Entry 1XTC (X-ray diffraction, 2.40 A resolution); this record covers chains D and E of the 7 polymer chains in the assembly.

[Chain D (and E)]
Name: Cholera toxin
From: Vibrio cholerae
Notes: chain E of this document is another copy of the same molecule, construct and numbering; everything in this record applies to it too
Reference sequence: P01556 (CHTB_VIBCH); residues 1-103 here correspond to UniProt positions 22-124 (UniProt number = residue number + 21)
Sequence (103 residues; row label = number of the first residue in the row):
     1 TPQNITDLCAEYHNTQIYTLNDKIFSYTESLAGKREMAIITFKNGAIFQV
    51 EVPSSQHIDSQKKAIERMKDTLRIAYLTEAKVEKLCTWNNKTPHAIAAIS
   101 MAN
Sequence notes: conflict S54 (Gly75 in P01556), T87 (Val108 in P01556)
Disulfide bonds: C9-C86

[Chain D / chain E interface]
Pairs across the interface (58):
  I24(D) with N103(E)
  F25(D) with N103(E), hydrogen bond (backbone-backbone)
  S26(D) with M101(E)
  Y27(D) with S100(E); M101(E), hydrogen bond (backbone-backbone)
  T28(D) with I5(E); I99(E); S100(E), hydrogen bond
  E29(D) with R67(E); M68(E), hydrogen bond (side chain-backbone); T71(E), hydrogen bond; A98(E); I99(E)
  S30(D) with L8(E); A97(E)
  L31(D) with A64(E), hydrophobic; I65(E), hydrophobic; M68(E), hydrophobic; I96(E); A97(E), hydrogen bond (backbone-backbone)
  A32(D) with Y12(E), hydrophobic; A97(E), hydrogen bond (backbone-backbone)
  G33(D) with Y12(E), hydrogen bond (backbone-side chain); Q61(E)
  K34(D) with Y12(E); I58(E); S60(E), hydrogen bond
  R35(D) with T1(E); P2(E); E11(E), salt bridge; Y12(E)
  E36(D) with S60(E), hydrogen bond; Q61(E), hydrogen bond (side chain-backbone)
  M37(D) with T1(E); L8(E), hydrophobic
  I39(D) with P2(E)
  I47(D) with Q3(E)
  Q49(D) with T1(E), hydrogen bond
  P53(D) with K63(E)
  E66(D) with K63(E), salt bridge; R67(E), salt bridge
  K69(D) with R67(E)
  D70(D) with R67(E), salt bridge
  R73(D) with R67(E), hydrogen bond (side chain-backbone); D70(E); T71(E), hydrogen bond; I74(E)
  Y76(D) with M101(E), hydrophobic; A102(E); N103(E), hydrogen bond
  L77(D) with I74(E); T78(E)
  K91(D) with T1(E), hydrogen bond
  T92(D) with T1(E), hydrogen bond (backbone-side chain); Q3(E)
  P93(D) with T1(E); P2(E); Q3(E)
Also at the interface, not in a pair above, chain D (28 interface residues in all): R67
Also at the interface, not in a pair above, chain E (29 interface residues in all): N4, W88

[Summary]
Chain D and chain E form an interface of 28 and 29 residues respectively; the contacts include 17 hydrogen
bonds and 4 salt bridges. Among the polar pairs are R35(D)-E11(E), E66(D)-K63(E) and E66(D)-R67(E).
Chain D and chain E are both Cholera toxin (Vibrio cholerae); the structure, Cholera toxin, was determined by
X-ray diffraction.
